7KVD - chains A and L of the 12 polymer chains in the assembly; structure by electron microscopy, 6.80 A resolution (low resolution: residue-level contacts below are approximate; hydrogen-bond / salt-bridge calls are withheld).

== Chain A (and L) ==
Molecule: p9-1
Organism: Mal de Rio Cuarto virus
Notes: chain L of this document is another copy of the same molecule, construct and numbering; everything in this record applies to it too
UniProtKB: D9U542 (D9U542_9REOV); residues 2-337 here = UniProt positions 2-337
Amino-acid sequence (388 residues; row label = number of the first residue in the row; numbers below 1 keep their minus sign (Met-50 is residue -50)):
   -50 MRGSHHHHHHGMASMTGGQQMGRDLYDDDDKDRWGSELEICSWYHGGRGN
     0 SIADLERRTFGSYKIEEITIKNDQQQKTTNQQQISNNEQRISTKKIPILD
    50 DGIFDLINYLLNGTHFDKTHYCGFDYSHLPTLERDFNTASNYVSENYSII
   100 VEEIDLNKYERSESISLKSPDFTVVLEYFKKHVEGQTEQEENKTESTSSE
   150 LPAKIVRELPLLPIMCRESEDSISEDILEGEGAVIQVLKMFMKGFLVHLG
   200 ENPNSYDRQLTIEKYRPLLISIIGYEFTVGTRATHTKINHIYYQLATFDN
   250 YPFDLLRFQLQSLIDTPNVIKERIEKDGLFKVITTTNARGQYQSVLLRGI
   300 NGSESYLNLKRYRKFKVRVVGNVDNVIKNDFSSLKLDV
Unresolved in the structure: -50 to 4, 20-43, 71-73, 108-110, 131-154, 229-237, 265-268
Differences from the reference sequence: expression tag (-50 to 1)
What the authors report for this chain:
  - conformationally variable residues: Val316

== Chain A / chain L interface ==
Residue-residue contacts (41):
  Lys44(A) with Arg317(L)
  Lys188(A) with Asp336(L); Val337(L)
  Lys192(A) with Phe330(L); Leu335(L)
  Leu195(A) with Phe330(L)
  Val196(A) with Phe330(L)
  Gly199(A) with Phe330(L)
  Pro202(A) with Asn324(L)
  Asn203(A) with Val322(L)
  Ser204(A) with Val322(L)
  Tyr241(A) with Leu335(L); Asp336(L)
  Arg256(A) with Lys327(L); Asn328(L); Phe330(L)
  Leu259(A) with Asn328(L); Asp329(L); Phe330(L); Leu333(L)
  Gln260(A) with Asn328(L)
  Arg317(A) with Lys44(L)
  Val322(A) with Asn203(L); Ser204(L)
  Asn324(A) with Pro202(L)
  Lys327(A) with Arg256(L)
  Asn328(A) with Arg256(L); Leu259(L); Gln260(L)
  Phe330(A) with Lys192(L); Leu195(L); Val196(L); Gly199(L); Leu259(L)
  Leu333(A) with Lys192(L); Leu259(L)
  Leu335(A) with Lys192(L); Tyr241(L)
  Asp336(A) with Lys188(L); Tyr241(L)
  Val337(A) with Lys188(L)
Other interface residues (no listed pair), chain A (27 interface residues in all): Met189, Ile326, Asp329, Ser331
Other interface residues (no listed pair), chain L (27 interface residues in all): Met189, Ile326, Ser331

== Summary ==
Chain A and chain L each contribute 27 residues to their interface. The paper reports conformational
variability at Val316(A).
Chain A and chain L are both p9-1 (Mal de Rio Cuarto virus); the structure, Cryo-EM structure of Mal de Rio
Cuarto virus P9-1 viroplasm protein (dodecamer), was determined by electron microscopy together with 7KVC from
the same study.
